PDB entry 4R66 | X-ray diffraction, 2.25 A resolution | chains A and P of the 4 polymer chains in the assembly

# Chain A
Protein: DNA polymerase beta
Source organism: Homo sapiens
Notes: EC 2.7.7.7, 4.2.99.-
UniProt: P06746 (DPOLB_HUMAN); residue numbers follow UniProt; this construct covers 1-335
Sequence (335 residues; each row starts with the number of its first residue):
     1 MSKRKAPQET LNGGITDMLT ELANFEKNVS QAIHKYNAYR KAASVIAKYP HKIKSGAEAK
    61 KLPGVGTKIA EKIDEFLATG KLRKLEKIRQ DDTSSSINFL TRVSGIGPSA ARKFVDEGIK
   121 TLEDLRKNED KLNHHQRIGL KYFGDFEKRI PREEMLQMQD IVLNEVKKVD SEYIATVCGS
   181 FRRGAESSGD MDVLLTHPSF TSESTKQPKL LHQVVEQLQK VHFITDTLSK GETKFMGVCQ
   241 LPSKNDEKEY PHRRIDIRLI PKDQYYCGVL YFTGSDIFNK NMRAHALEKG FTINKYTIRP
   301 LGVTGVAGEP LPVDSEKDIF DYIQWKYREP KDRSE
Not modelled in the structure: 1-9
Differences from the reference sequence: engineered mutation Lys295 (Glu in P06746)
Bound ions: Na+ site 1: Lys60, Leu62, Val65 (shared with 1 residue of chain D); Na+ site 2: Thr101, Val103, Ile106 (shared with DG9(P) of chain P); Mn2+ site 1: Asp190, Asp192 (together with DUP)
Residues lining bound ligands: DUP (2'-deoxyuridine 5'-alpha,beta-imido-triphosphate): Arg149, Gly179, Ser180, Arg183, Ser187, Ser188, Gly189, Asp190, Asp192, Tyr271, Phe272, Thr273, Gly274, Ser275, Asp276, Asn279
UniProt features mapped onto this chain:
  - region: Arg183 to Asp192 (DNA-binding)
  - active site: Lys72 (Nucleophile)
  - binding site (K(+)): Lys60, Leu62, Val65, Thr101, Val103, Ile106
  - binding site (Na(+)): Lys60, Leu62, Val65, Thr101, Val103, Ile106
  - binding site (dATP): Arg149, Ser180, Arg183, Gly189, Asp190
  - binding site (dCTP): Arg149, Ser180, Arg183, Gly189, Asp190
  - binding site (dGTP): Arg149, Ser180, Arg183, Gly189, Asp190, Asp192
  - binding site (dTTP): Arg149, Ser180, Arg183, Gly189, Asp190
  - binding site (Mg(2+)): Asp190, Asp192, Asp256
  - modified residue: Lys72 (N6-acetyllysine), Arg83 (Omega-N-methylarginine), Arg152 (Omega-N-methylarginine)
  - cross-link (Glycyl lysine isopeptide (Lys-Gly)): Lys41 (interchain with G-Cter in ubiquitin), Lys61 (interchain with G-Cter in ubiquitin), Lys81 (interchain with G-Cter in ubiquitin)
What the authors report for this chain:
  - binding site for the 10-nt DNA strand (chain P): Arg258
  - binding site for DUP: Arg183
  - mutagenesis - D192A: abolished catalytic activity
  - mutagenesis - D192E (10,000-fold), E295K, Y296A: decreased catalytic activity
  - catalytic residues: Asp190, Asp192 (citing earlier work)
  - mutagenesis - R258A: increased catalytic activity on dATP
  - mutagenesis - R258A (5-fold): decreased binding to incoming nucleotide
  - mutagenesis - R258A: decreased stability (proposed by the authors, not directly observed)
  - mutagenesis - F272A: decreased catalytic activity on correct nucleotide

# Chain P
Molecule: 10-nt DNA strand
Notes: fragment: Primer Strand
Sequence (10 nucleotides; numbered 1 to 10; the number before each row is that of its first residue):
     1 GCTGATGCGC
Bound ions: Na+: DG9 (shared with Thr101(A), Val103(A), Ile106(A) of chain A)

# Interface between chain A and chain P
Pairs across the interface - 16 pairs, chain A then chain P:
  Val103(A) - DG9(P)  phosphate contact
  Ser104(A) - DG9(P)  phosphate contact
  Gly105(A) - DC8(P)  phosphate contact
  Gly105(A) - DG9(P)  hydrogen bond to the phosphate
  Ile106(A) - DG9(P)  phosphate contact
  Gly107(A) - DC8(P)  hydrogen bond to the phosphate
  Pro108(A) - DC8(P)  phosphate contact
  Ser109(A) - DG7(P)  phosphate contact
  Ser109(A) - DC8(P)  hydrogen bond to the phosphate
  Ala110(A) - DC8(P)  hydrogen bond to the phosphate
  His135(A) - DG9(P)  sugar contact
  Lys234(A) - DG9(P)  base contact
  Met236(A) - DG9(P)  phosphate contact
  Arg254(A) - DC10(P)  salt bridge to the phosphate
  Asp256(A) - DC10(P)  phosphate contact
  Arg258(A) - DC10(P)  hydrogen bond to the phosphate

# Summary
Chain A and chain P form an interface of 14 and 4 residues respectively; the contacts include 5 hydrogen bonds
and 1 salt bridge. Polar pairs include Gly105(A)-DG9(P), Gly107(A)-DC8(P) and Ser109(A)-DC8(P). The paper
reports catalytic residues Asp190(A) and Asp192(A); D192E, E295K and Y296A of chain A reduce catalytic
activity; 6 substitutions were tested in all.
Chain A is DNA polymerase beta (Homo sapiens) and chain P is a 10-nt DNA strand; the structure, Ternary
complex crystal structure of E295K mutant of DNA polymerase Beta, was determined by X-ray diffraction,
deposited together with 4R63, 4R64 and 4R65.
